PDB entry 2YHM | X-ray diffraction, 3.60 A resolution | chains H and J of the 11 polymer chains in the assembly

# Chain H (and J)
Molecule: Nucleoprotein
Organism: Human respiratory syncytial virus
Notes: chain J of this document is another copy of the same molecule, construct and numbering; everything in this record applies to it too
UniProtKB: P03418 (NCAP_HRSVA); residues 1-375 here = UniProt positions 1-375
Amino-acid sequence (375 residues; each row starts with the number of its first residue):
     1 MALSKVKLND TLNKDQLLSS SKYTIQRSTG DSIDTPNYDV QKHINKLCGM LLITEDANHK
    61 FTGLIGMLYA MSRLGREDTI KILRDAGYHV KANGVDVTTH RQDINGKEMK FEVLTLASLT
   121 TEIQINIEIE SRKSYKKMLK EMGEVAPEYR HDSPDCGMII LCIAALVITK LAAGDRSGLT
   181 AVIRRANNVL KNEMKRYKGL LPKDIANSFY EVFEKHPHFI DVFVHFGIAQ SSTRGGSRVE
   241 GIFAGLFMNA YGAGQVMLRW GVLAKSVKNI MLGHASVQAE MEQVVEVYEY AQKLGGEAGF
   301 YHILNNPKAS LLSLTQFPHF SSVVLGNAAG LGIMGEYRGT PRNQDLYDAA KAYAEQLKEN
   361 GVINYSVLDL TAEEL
Swiss-Prot annotation at these positions:
  - region: Arg338 to Asn364 (Interaction with the phosphoprotein)
  - modified residue: Tyr38 (Phosphotyrosine)
  - natural variant: Val267 (V267I: In strain: Cold-passage attenuated)
  - mutagenesis: Tyr23 (Y23D/F: 65% loss of transcription but no effect on replication), Tyr38 (Y38D/F: 45% loss of transcription but no effect on replication), Tyr69 (Y69F: Increased transcription and 50% loss of replication), Arg132 (R132A: Almost complete loss of viral RNA synthesis)

# How chain H and chain J interact
Residue-residue contacts (7; chain H residue first):
  Arg234(H) - Tyr23(J)
  Ser366(H) - Met1(J)
  Val367(H) - Met1(J)  hydrogen bond (backbone-backbone)
  Val367(H) - Ala2(J)  hydrophobic
  Val367(H) - Leu3(J)  hydrophobic
  Val367(H) - Ser4(J)
  Leu368(H) - Leu3(J)  hydrophobic

# Overview
Chain H and chain J form an interface of 4 and 5 residues respectively; the contacts include 1 hydrogen bond.
The hydrogen-bonded pair Val367(H)-Met1(J) is a backbone contact. From UniProt: 4 mutagenesis sites on chain
H.
Chain H and chain J are both Nucleoprotein (Human respiratory syncytial virus); the structure, Structure of
respiratory syncytial virus nucleocapsid protein, P212121 crystal form, was determined by X-ray diffraction
(same publication as 4V5V).
